PDB entry 8BQ6 | electron microscopy, 2.80 A resolution | chains L and M of the 67 polymer chains in the assembly

== Chain L ==
Name: NADH-ubiquinone oxidoreductase chain 5
Organism: Arabidopsis thaliana
Notes: EC 7.1.1.2
Reference sequence: B5TM94 (B5TM94_ARATH); residues 1-669 here = UniProt positions 1-669
Amino-acid sequence (669 residues; each row starts with the number of its first residue):
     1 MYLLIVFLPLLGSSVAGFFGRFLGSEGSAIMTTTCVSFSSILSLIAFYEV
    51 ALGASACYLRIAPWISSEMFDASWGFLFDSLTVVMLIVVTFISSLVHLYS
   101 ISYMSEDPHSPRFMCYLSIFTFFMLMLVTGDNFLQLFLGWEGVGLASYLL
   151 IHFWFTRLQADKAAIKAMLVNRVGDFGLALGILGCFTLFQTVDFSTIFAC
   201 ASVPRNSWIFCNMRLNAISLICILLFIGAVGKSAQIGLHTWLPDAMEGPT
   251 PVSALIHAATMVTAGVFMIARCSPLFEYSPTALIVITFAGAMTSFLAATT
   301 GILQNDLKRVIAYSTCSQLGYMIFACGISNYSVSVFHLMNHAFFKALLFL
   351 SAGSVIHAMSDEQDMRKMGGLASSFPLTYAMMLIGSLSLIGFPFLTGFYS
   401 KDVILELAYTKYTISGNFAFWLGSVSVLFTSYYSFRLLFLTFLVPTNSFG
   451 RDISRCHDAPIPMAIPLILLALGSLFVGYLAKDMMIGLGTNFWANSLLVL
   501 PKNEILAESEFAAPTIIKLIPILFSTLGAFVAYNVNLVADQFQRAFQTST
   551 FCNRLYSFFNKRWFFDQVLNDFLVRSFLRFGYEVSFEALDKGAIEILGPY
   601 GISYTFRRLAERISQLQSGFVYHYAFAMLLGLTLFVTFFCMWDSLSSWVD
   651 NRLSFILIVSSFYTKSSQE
Unresolved in the structure: 666-669
Construct notes: conflict Phe91 (Ser in B5TM94)

== Chain M ==
Name: NADH-ubiquinone oxidoreductase chain 4
Organism: Arabidopsis thaliana
Notes: EC 7.1.1.2
Reference sequence: B5TM93 (B5TM93_ARATH); residues 1-495 here = UniProt positions 1-495
Amino-acid sequence (495 residues; row label = number of the first residue in the row):
     1 MLEHFCECYFNLSGLILCPVLGSIILLFIPNSRIRLIRLIGLCASLITFL
    51 YSLVLWIQFDSSTAKFQFVESLRWLPYENINFYLGIDGISLFFVILTTFL
   101 IPICILVGWSGMRSYGKEYIIAFLICEFLMIAVFCMLDLLLFYVFFESVL
   151 IPMFIIIGVWGSRQRKIKAAYQFFLYTLLGSLFMLLAILLILFQTGTTDL
   201 QILLTTEFSERRQIFLWIAFFASFAVKVPMVPVHIWLPEAHVEAPTAGSV
   251 ILAGILLKFGTYGFLRFSIPMFPEATLCFTPFIYTLSAIAIIYTSLTTLR
   301 QIDLKKIIAYSSVAHMNLVTIGMFSLNIQGIGGSILLMLSHGLVSSALFL
   351 CVGVLYDRHKTRLVRYYGGLVSTMPNFSTIFFFFTLANMSLPGTSSFIGE
   401 FLILVGAFQRNSLVATLAALGMILGAAYSLWLYNRVVSGNLKPDFLHKFS
   451 DLNGREVFIFIPFLVGLVWMGVYPKVFLDCMHTSVSNLVQHGKFH
Unresolved in the structure: 1
Construct notes: conflict Leu326 (Pro in B5TM93)

== Interface between chain L and chain M ==
Contacting residue pairs (82; chain L residue first):
  Pro63(L) with Tyr473(M); Lys475(M)
  Trp64(L) with Phe397(M), hydrophobic; Ile398(M); Gly471(M), hydrogen bond (side chain-backbone); Val472(M); Pro474(M)
  Ile65(L) with Ile398(M), hydrophobic
  Ser66(L) with His482(M)
  Ser67(L) with Ile328(M); Gln329(M), hydrogen bond (backbone-side chain); Leu402(M); His482(M), hydrogen bond
  Glu68(L) with Ile328(M); Gln329(M), hydrogen bond
  Phe70(L) with Phe401(M), hydrophobic; Leu402(M), hydrophobic; Val405(M), hydrophobic
  Trp74(L) with Val472(M), hydrogen bond (side chain-backbone)
  Leu134(L) with Phe397(M), hydrophobic; Phe401(M), hydrophobic
  Phe137(L) with Pro392(M), hydrophobic; Phe397(M), hydrophobic
  Leu138(L) with Pro392(M), hydrophobic
  Glu141(L) with Pro392(M)
  Leu145(L) with Phe382(M), hydrophobic; Leu386(M), hydrophobic
  Tyr148(L) with Phe382(M), hydrophobic; Leu430(M); Asn434(M), hydrogen bond
  His152(L) with Ser438(M)
  Phe155(L) with Val371(M), hydrophobic; Gly439(M), hydrogen bond (backbone-backbone)
  Thr156(L) with Gly439(M); Asn440(M), hydrogen bond (backbone-side chain)
  Asp161(L) with Ser438(M)
  Ile165(L) with Asn434(M)
  Met168(L) with Leu430(M), hydrophobic
  Leu169(L) with Ala427(M), hydrophobic
  Arg172(L) with Met389(M), hydrogen bond (side chain-backbone); Met422(M), hydrogen bond (side chain-backbone); Ile423(M); Ala426(M)
  Val173(L) with Ile423(M), hydrophobic
  Asp175(L) with Met422(M)
  Phe176(L) with Thr416(M); Ala419(M); Met422(M), hydrophobic; Ile423(M), hydrophobic
  Ile182(L) with Phe401(M), hydrophobic
  Leu183(L) with Phe401(M), hydrophobic; Leu404(M); Val405(M), hydrophobic; Phe408(M)
  Gly184(L) with Phe408(M)
  Phe186(L) with Val405(M), hydrophobic; Gln409(M)
  Thr187(L) with Phe408(M); Gln409(M)
  Ile209(L) with Ser412(M), hydrogen bond (backbone-side chain)
  Phe210(L) with Ser412(M); Thr416(M)
  Cys211(L) with Ser412(M)
  Phe577(L) with Leu296(M)
  Leu578(L) with Arg300(M), hydrogen bond (backbone-side chain)
  Phe580(L) with Tyr293(M), hydrophobic; Leu296(M), hydrophobic
  Gly581(L) with Leu296(M); Thr297(M); Arg300(M)
  Tyr582(L) with Arg300(M)
  Ser585(L) with Tyr293(M); Thr297(M), hydrogen bond
  Phe586(L) with Thr297(M); Gln301(M)
  Leu589(L) with Tyr293(M), hydrophobic
  Asp590(L) with His234(M), salt bridge; Tyr310(M), hydrogen bond
  Ile594(L) with Pro232(M); Ile235(M), hydrophobic
  Pro599(L) with Tyr176(M); Ile235(M)
Interface residues without a listed pair, chain L (51 interface residues in all): Met69, Leu149, Ala179, Leu180, Trp208, Arg579, Glu595
Interface residues without a listed pair, chain M (54 interface residues in all): Gln172, Leu299, Ser390, Leu391, Gly393, Leu413, Ala415, Leu420, Trp431, Tyr433, Leu478

== In short ==
51 residues of chain L face 54 of chain M across their interface, with 14 hydrogen bonds and 1 salt bridge.
Polar pairs include Asp590(L)-His234(M), Trp64(L)-Gly471(M) and Ser67(L)-Gln329(M).
Here chain L is NADH-ubiquinone oxidoreductase chain 5 and chain M is NADH-ubiquinone oxidoreductase chain 4,
both from Arabidopsis thaliana. Entry 8BQ6 (Cryo-EM structure of the Arabidopsis thaliana I+III2 supercomplex
(Complete conformation 2 composition)) was determined by electron microscopy (same publication as 8BED, 8BEE,
8BEF, 8BEH, 8BEL, 8BEP, 8BPX and 8BQ5).
